8EUY - chains 1 and O of the 40 polymer chains in the assembly; structure by electron microscopy, 3.00 A resolution.

Chain 1:
Molecule: 3497-nt RNA strand
Organism: Schizosaccharomyces pombe
Sequence (3497 nucleotides; numbered 1 to 3497 plus 1 insertion-coded residue; 1 number in that range is skipped by the numbering (no residue carries it; nothing is unmodelled there); the number before each row is that of its first residue):
     1 AUUUGACCUC AAAUCAGGUA GGACUACGCG CUGAACUUAA GCAUAUCAAU AAGCGCAGGA
    61 AAAGAAAAUA ACCAUGAUUC CCUCAGUAAC GGCGAGUGAA GCGGGAAAAG CUCAAAUUUG
   121 AAAUCUGGCA ACAUUUCUUU UGUUGUCCGA GUUGUAAUUU CAAGAAGCUG CUUUGAGUGU
   181 AGACGAUCGG UCUAAGUUCC UUGGAACAGG ACGUCAGAGA GGGUGAGAAC CCCGUCUUUG
   241 GUCGAUUGGA UAUGCCAUAU AAAGCGCUUU CGAAGAGUCG AGUUGUUUGG GAAUGCAGCU
   301 CUAAAUGGGU GGUAAAUUUC AUCUAAAGCU AAAUAUUGGC GAGAGACCGA UAGCGAACAA
   361 GUAGAGUGAU CGAAAGAUGA AAAGAACUUU GAAAAGAGAG UUAAAUAGUA CGUGAAAUUG
   421 CUGAAAGGGA AGCAUUGGAA AUCAGUCUUA CCUGGGUGAG AUCAGUAGUC UCUUCGCGAG
   481 ACUAUGCACU CUGAACCUGU GGUAGGUCAG CAUCAGUUUU CGGGGGCGGA AAAAGAAUAA
   541 GGGAAGGUGG CUUUCCGGGU UCUGCCUGGG GAGUGUUUAU AG
  582A C
   583 CC
   586 UUGUUGUAAU ACGUCCACUG GGGACUGAGG ACUGCGGCUU CGUGCCAAGG AUGCUGACAU
   646 AAUGGUUUUC AAUGGCCCGU CUUGAAACAC GGACCAAGGA GUCUAGCAUC UAUGCGAGUG
   706 UUUGGGUGAU GAAAACCCAU CCGCGAAAUG AAAGUGAAUG CAGGUGGGAA CGCCCUUGUG
   766 GCGUGCACCA UCGACCGACC CGGAAGUUUG UCAAUGGAAG GGUUUGAGUA AGAGCAUAGC
   826 UGUUGGGACC CGAAAGAUGG UGAACUAUGC CUGAAUAGGG UGAAGCCAGA GGAAACUCUG
   886 GUGGAGGCUC GUAGAGAUUC UGACGUGCAA AUCGAUCUUC AAAUUUGGGU AUAGGGGCGA
   946 AAGACUAAUC GAACCAUCUA GUAGCUGGUU CCUGCCGAAG UUUCCCUCAG GAUAGCAGAA
  1006 ACUCAGAUCA GUUUUAUGAG GUAAAGCGAA UGAUUAGAGG UCUUGGGGAA GGAAUUUCCU
  1066 CAACCUAUUC UCAAACUUUA AAUAUGUAAG ACGCCCUUGU CGCUUAAUUG GACGUGGGCC
  1126 AUCGAAUGAG AGUUUCUAGU GGGCCAUUUU UGGUAAGCAG AACUGGCGAU GCGGGAUGAA
  1186 CCGAACGUGA GGUUAAGGUG CCGGAAUGUA CGCUCAUCAG ACACCAGAAA AGGUGUUAGU
  1246 UCAUCUAGAC AGCAGGACGG UGGCCAUGGA AGUCGGAAUC CGCUAAGGAG UGUGUAACAA
  1306 CUCACCUGCC GAAUGAACUA GCCCUGAAAA UGGAUGGCGC UUAAGCGUAC UACCCAUACC
  1366 UCACCGUCUG GGUUAGCUUU GAGAAGCUCA GACGAGUAGG CAGGCGUGGA GGUUUGUGAC
  1426 GAAGCCUUGG GCGUGAGCCU GGGUCGAACA GCCUCUAGUG CAGAUCUUGG UGGAAGUAGC
  1486 AAAUAUUCAA AUGAGAACUU UGAAGACUGA AGUGGGGAAA GGUUCCAUGU GAACAGCAGU
  1546 UGGACAUGGG UUAGUCGAUC CUAAGAGAUA GGGAAGCUCC GUAUGAAAGU UGCACGAUUU
  1606 UUCGUGCCUC CUAUCGAAAG GGAAUCCGGU UAAUAUUCCG GAACCAGAAG GUGGAAUCAA
  1666 CACGGCAACG UAAAUGAAGU UGGAGACGUC GGCGGGAGCC CUGGGAAGAG UUCUCUUUUC
  1726 UUUUUAACAA ACCAUUGAAC UACCCUGAAA UCGGUUUAUC CGGAGCUAGG GUAUGGUGUU
  1786 UGGAAGAGUU CAGCGCCUCA UGCUGAAUCC GGUGCGCUCU CGACGGCCCU UGAAAAUCCA
  1846 ACGGAAGAAU GGACCUUCGG GUCCUUGUUU UCACAUCUGG UCGUACUCAU AACCGCAGCA
  1906 GGUCUCCAAG GUGAACAGCC UCUAGUUGAU AGAACAAUGU AGAUAAGGGA AGUCGGCAAA
  1966 AUGGAUCCGU AACUUCGGGA UAAGGAUUGG CUCUAAGGGU UGGGUACGUU GGGCCUUGGA
  2026 ACCUGAACGG UUGCUGGACU GAGCGUGGAC CGAUGUCUUU UCUCGCCUUU CGGGGUGAGA
  2086 AGGGAUGUUG GACCUGCUUG GACCUUGGCG GCCGGGAAGU CCUUGGUCGG GCUUUUCUCC
  2146 UUCUCGGGGA UUAUGCUCUU ACUGGCGUAC GUUUAACAAC CAACUUAGAA CUGGUACGGA
  2206 CAAGGGGAAU CUGACUGUCU AAUUAAAACA UAGCAUUGCG AUGGCCAGAA AGUGGUGUUG
  2266 ACGCAAUGUG AUUUCUGCCC AGUGCUCUGA AUGUCAAAGU GAAGAAAUUC AACCAAGCGC
  2326 GGGUAAACGG CGGGAGUAAC UAUGACUCUC UUAAGGUAGC CAAAUGCCUC GUCAUCUAAC
  2386 UAGUGACGCG CAUGAAUGGA UUAACGAGAU UCCCACUGUC CCUAUCUACU AUCUAGCGAA
  2446 ACCACAGCCU GGGGAACGGG CCAGGCAAAA UCAGCGGGGA AAGAAGACCC UGUUGAGCUU
  2506 GACUCUAGUU UGACAUUGUG AAGAGACAUA GAGGGUGUAG GAUAAGUGGG AGUAUGUUUC
  2566 GGCAUACGCC GGUGAAAUAC CACUACCUUU AUCGUUUCUU UACUUAAUCA AUGAAGCGGA
  2626 AUUGGGAUUU AUUUCCCAUA UUCUAGCGUU AAAGUUUCUU CGCGAACUGA UCCGCGUUGA
  2686 UGACAUUGUC AGGUGGGGAG UUUGGCUGGG GCGGCACAUC UGUUAAAAGA UAACGCAGGU
  2746 GUCCUAAGGG GGACUCAUCG AGAACAGAAA UCUCGAGUAG AAUAAAAGGG UAAAAGUCCC
  2806 CUUGAUUUUG AUUUUCAGUG UGAAUACAAA CCAUGAAAGU GUGGCCUAUC GAUCCUUUGU
  2866 UCCCUCGAAA UUUGAGGACA GAGGUGCCAG AAAAGUUACC ACAGGGAUAA CUGGCUUGUG
  2926 GCAGCCAAGC GUUCAUAGCG ACGUUGCUUU UUGAUUCUUC GAUGUCGGCU CUUCCUAUCA
  2986 UACCGAAGCA GAAUUCGGUA AGCGUUGGAU UGUUCACCCA CUAAUAGGGA ACGUGAGCUG
  3046 GGUUUAGACC GUCGUGAGAC AGGUUAGUUU UACCCUACUG AUGAAGUGUC GUCGCAAUGG
  3106 UAAUUCAACU UAGUACGAGA GGAACCGUUG AUUCAGAUCA UUGGUAUUUG CGGCUGCCUG
  3166 ACAAGGCAAU GCCGCGGAGC UAUCAUCUGC UGGAUAACGG CUGAACGCCU CUAAGCCAGA
  3226 AUCCGUGCCA GAAAGCGACG AUUUUUUGGU CCGCAUGAUU UAUAUGUAUA AAAAUAGAGG
  3286 UAGGACUUGU UCCUACUCUC CUGUAUCGUA GAAGAUGGGC GAUGGUUGAU GAAACGGAAG
  3346 UGUUUUAUUG ACUUGUCCAU GAAAUUCCAU UGAAAUCUUG UGCGGAAUCG AAUCCAUUGC
  3406 AUACGACUUU AAUGUGGAAC GGGGUAUUGU AAGCAGUAGA GUAGCCUUGU UGUUACGAUC
  3466 UGCUGAGAUU AAGCCUUUGU UCCCAAGAUU UG
Unresolved in the structure: 1-2, 37-47, 92-93, 288-293, 315-318, 474-476, 552-572, 582A, 733-748, 775-815, 849-955, 991-994, 1026-1087, 1095-1129, 1228-1231, 1249-1318, 1332-1340, 1486-2436, 2471-3093, 3157-3178, 3247-3252, 3262-3268, 3290-3297, 3376-3384, 3435-3470, 3476-3479
Sequence notes: conflict U3196 (C6346 in 157310483)

Chain O:
Protein: 60S ribosomal protein L16-B
Organism: Schizosaccharomyces pombe
Reference sequence: O42991 (RL16B_SCHPO); numbering as in UniProt (aligned over 1-197)
Amino-acid sequence (197 residues; numbered 1 to 197; the number before each row is that of its first residue):
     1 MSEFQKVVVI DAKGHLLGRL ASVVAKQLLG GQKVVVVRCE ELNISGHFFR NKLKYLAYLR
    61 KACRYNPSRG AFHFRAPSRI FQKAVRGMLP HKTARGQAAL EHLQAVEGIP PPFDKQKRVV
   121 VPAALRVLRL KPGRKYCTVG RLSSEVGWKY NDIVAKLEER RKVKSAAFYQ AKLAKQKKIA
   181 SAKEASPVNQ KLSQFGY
Unresolved in the structure: 1, 62-70
UniProt features mapped onto this chain:
  - modified residue: Ser193 (Phosphoserine)

Chain 1 / chain O interface:
Contacting residue pairs (119; chain 1 residue first):
  A657(1) - Thr93(O)  hydrogen bond to the phosphate
  A657(1) - Ala94(O)  hydrogen bond to the phosphate
  A657(1) - Arg95(O)  hydrogen bond to the phosphate
  U658(1) - Thr93(O)  phosphate contact
  G1205(1) - Ser22(O)  hydrogen bond to the sugar
  G1205(1) - Met88(O)  hydrogen bond to the base
  C1206(1) - Ser22(O)  hydrogen bond to the sugar
  C1206(1) - Ala25(O)  sugar contact
  C1206(1) - Lys26(O)  phosphate contact
  C1206(1) - Met88(O)  hydrogen bond to the sugar
  C1207(1) - Lys26(O)  salt bridge to the phosphate
  C1207(1) - Leu29(O)  sugar contact
  C1207(1) - Met88(O)  sugar contact
  C1207(1) - Leu89(O)  sugar contact
  C1207(1) - Pro90(O)  sugar contact
  G1208(1) - Arg95(O)  salt bridge to the phosphate
  G1209(1) - Lys26(O)  salt bridge to the phosphate
  U1212(1) - Gly18(O)  base contact
  U1212(1) - Arg19(O)  hydrogen bond to the base
  U1212(1) - Ser22(O)  hydrogen bond to the base
  U1212(1) - Val23(O)  base contact
  U1212(1) - Ala123(O)  sugar contact
  C1220(1) - Arg134(O)  hydrogen bond to the base
  A1221(1) - Arg50(O)  base contact
  U1222(1) - His47(O)  hydrogen bond to the base
  U1222(1) - Phe49(O)  base contact
  U1222(1) - Arg50(O)  salt bridge to the phosphate
  U1222(1) - Leu53(O)  phosphate contact
  A1224(1) - Arg50(O)  salt bridge to the phosphate
  G1342(1) - Gly87(O)  hydrogen bond to the base
  G1342(1) - Met88(O)  base contact
  C1343(1) - Lys83(O)  hydrogen bond to the phosphate
  C1343(1) - Ala84(O)  hydrogen bond to the sugar
  C1343(1) - Gly87(O)  sugar contact
  C1343(1) - Met88(O)  base contact
  G1344(1) - Leu17(O)  sugar contact
  G1344(1) - Gly18(O)  hydrogen bond to the phosphate
  G1344(1) - Lys83(O)  salt bridge to the phosphate
  G1344(1) - Ala84(O)  phosphate contact
  C1345(1) - Leu17(O)  phosphate contact
  C1345(1) - Gly18(O)  hydrogen bond to the phosphate
  C1345(1) - Arg19(O)  hydrogen bond to the phosphate
  C1345(1) - Ile44(O)  phosphate contact
  U1346(1) - Leu16(O)  phosphate contact
  U1346(1) - Arg19(O)  salt bridge to the phosphate
  U1346(1) - Ser45(O)  hydrogen bond to the phosphate
  U1346(1) - Arg50(O)  hydrogen bond to the base
  U1346(1) - Leu130(O)  sugar contact
  U1347(1) - Leu130(O)  phosphate contact
  U1347(1) - Lys131(O)  hydrogen bond to the base
  U1347(1) - Pro132(O)  base contact
  U1347(1) - Arg134(O)  salt bridge to the phosphate
  A1348(1) - Arg19(O)  sugar contact
  A1348(1) - Arg129(O)  sugar contact
  A1349(1) - Gly18(O)  hydrogen bond to the base
  A1349(1) - Arg19(O)  salt bridge to the phosphate
  A1349(1) - Arg129(O)  salt bridge to the phosphate
  G2470(1) - Arg86(O)  salt bridge to the phosphate
  G2470(1) - His91(O)  salt bridge to the phosphate
  A3101(1) - Tyr150(O)  sugar contact
  A3102(1) - Lys149(O)  salt bridge to the phosphate
  A3102(1) - Tyr150(O)  hydrogen bond to the phosphate
  U3103(1) - Phe72(O)  sugar contact
  U3103(1) - His73(O)  phosphate contact
  U3103(1) - Phe74(O)  phosphate contact
  U3103(1) - Arg75(O)  salt bridge to the phosphate
  G3104(1) - His73(O)  salt bridge to the phosphate
  G3104(1) - Arg75(O)  salt bridge to the phosphate
  G3220(1) - Lys135(O)  phosphate contact
  C3229(1) - Glu145(O)  hydrogen bond to the sugar
  U3231(1) - Lys149(O)  salt bridge to the phosphate
  A3269(1) - Lys6(O)  hydrogen bond to the phosphate
  U3270(1) - Lys6(O)  salt bridge to the phosphate
  U3272(1) - Lys6(O)  base contact
  A3275(1) - Asp114(O)  base contact
  A3275(1) - Lys115(O)  base contact
  A3275(1) - Gln116(O)  sugar contact
  A3275(1) - Lys117(O)  sugar contact
  A3275(1) - Arg118(O)  hydrogen bond to the sugar
  A3275(1) - Ser165(O)  base contact
  A3275(1) - Phe168(O)  stacking on the base
  A3276(1) - Lys162(O)  sugar contact
  A3276(1) - Ser165(O)  hydrogen bond to the sugar
  A3276(1) - Ala166(O)  sugar contact
  A3276(1) - Phe168(O)  phosphate contact
  A3276(1) - Tyr169(O)  stacking on the base
  A3276(1) - Lys172(O)  salt bridge to the phosphate
  A3277(1) - Arg38(O)  phosphate contact
  A3277(1) - Arg118(O)  salt bridge to the phosphate
  A3277(1) - Arg161(O)  salt bridge to the phosphate
  A3277(1) - Lys162(O)  hydrogen bond to the phosphate
  A3278(1) - Lys13(O)  salt bridge to the phosphate
  A3278(1) - Arg38(O)  salt bridge to the phosphate
  A3278(1) - Lys162(O)  salt bridge to the phosphate
  A3279(1) - Lys13(O)  salt bridge to the phosphate
  U3280(1) - Val127(O)  phosphate contact
  A3281(1) - Pro132(O)  base contact
  U3307(1) - Pro122(O)  base contact
  G3308(1) - Lys117(O)  base contact
  C3312(1) - Lys183(O)  salt bridge to the phosphate
  G3341(1) - Lys164(O)  hydrogen bond to the phosphate
  G3342(1) - Lys164(O)  salt bridge to the phosphate
  A3343(1) - Glu107(O)  base contact
  A3343(1) - Gly108(O)  base contact
  A3343(1) - Ile109(O)  hydrogen bond to the base
  A3343(1) - Pro111(O)  sugar contact
  A3343(1) - Leu157(O)  base contact
  A3343(1) - Glu158(O)  base contact
  A3343(1) - Arg160(O)  salt bridge to the phosphate
  A3343(1) - Arg161(O)  base contact
  A3344(1) - Val106(O)  base contact
  A3344(1) - Pro110(O)  base contact
  A3344(1) - Pro111(O)  sugar contact
  A3344(1) - Pro112(O)  sugar contact
  G3345(1) - Pro111(O)  phosphate contact
  U3346(1) - Pro111(O)  phosphate contact
  U3346(1) - Pro112(O)  phosphate contact
  G3347(1) - Lys115(O)  sugar contact
  U3348(1) - Lys115(O)  hydrogen bond to the sugar
Other interface residues (no listed pair), chain 1 (58 interface residues in all): A656, C1223, G2469, A3219, G3230, U3274, G3284, G3285, U3311
Other interface residues (no listed pair), chain O (78 interface residues in all): Ala71, Arg79, Lys92, Arg126, Gly133, Val146, Gly147, Gln170, Tyr197

Summary:
Chain 1 and chain O form an interface of 58 and 78 residues respectively; the contacts include 30 hydrogen
bonds, 28 salt bridges and 2 aromatic stacking contacts. Polar contacts include G1205(1)-Met88(O),
U1212(1)-Arg19(O) and U1212(1)-Ser22(O).
Here chain 1 is a 3497-nt RNA strand and chain O is 60S ribosomal protein L16-B, both from Schizosaccharomyces
pombe. Entry 8EUY (Ytm1 associated nascent 60S ribosome (-fkbp39) State 1A) was determined by electron
microscopy together with 8ESQ, 8ESR, 8ETC, 8ETG, 8ETH, 8ETI and 3 further entries from the same study.
